PDB entry 6HK2 | X-ray diffraction, 1.55 A resolution | chains A and B of the 4 polymer chains in the assembly

Chain A:
Molecule: Hemoglobin subunit alpha
Organism: Homo sapiens
UniProt: P69905 (HBA_HUMAN); residues 1-141 here correspond to UniProt positions 2-142 (UniProt number = residue number + 1)
Chain sequence (141 residues; numbered 1 to 141; the number before each row is that of its first residue):
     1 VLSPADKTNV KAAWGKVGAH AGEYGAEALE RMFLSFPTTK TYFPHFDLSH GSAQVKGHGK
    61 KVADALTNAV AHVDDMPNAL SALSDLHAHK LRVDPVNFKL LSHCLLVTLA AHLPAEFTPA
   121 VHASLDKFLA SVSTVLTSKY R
Curated features (UniProtKB/Swiss-Prot):
  - binding site (O2): H58
  - binding site (heme b): H87
  - site: T8, N9 (Microbial infection: Cleavage), K11 (Not glycated), A13, W14 (Microbial infection: Cleavage), Y24, G25 (Microbial infection: Cleavage), L29, E30 (Microbial infection: Cleavage), H45, F46 (Microbial infection: Cleavage), D47, L48 (Microbial infection: Cleavage), S52, A53 (Microbial infection: Cleavage), V55, K56 (Microbial infection: Cleavage), K56 (Not glycated), G59, K60 (Microbial infection: Cleavage), K60 (Not glycated), K90 (Not glycated), L91, R92 (Microbial infection: Cleavage), K99 (Not glycated), L106, V107 (Microbial infection: Cleavage), T108, L109 (Microbial infection: Cleavage), V121, H122 (Microbial infection: Cleavage), S133, T134 (Microbial infection: Cleavage)
  - modified residue: S3 (Phosphoserine), K7 (N6-succinyllysine), T8 (Phosphothreonine), K11 (N6-succinyllysine), K16 (N6-acetyllysine), Y24 (Phosphotyrosine), S35 (Phosphoserine), K40 (N6-succinyllysine), S49 (Phosphoserine), S102 (Phosphoserine), T108 (Phosphothreonine), S124 (Phosphoserine), S131 (Phosphoserine), T134 (Phosphothreonine), T137 (Phosphothreonine), S138 (Phosphoserine)
  - glycosylation (N-linked (Glc) (glycation) lysine): K7, K16, K40, K61
Metal / ion sites: heme Fe: H87 (together with oxygen molecule)
Residues lining bound ligands: heme / oxygen molecule: L29, M32, T39, Y42, F43, F46, H58, K61, V62, A65, L66, L83, L86, H87, L91, V93, N97, F98, L101, L105, V132, L136
What the authors report for this chain:
  - conformationally variable residues (side-chain flip): W14, H45, K60, R92

Chain B:
Molecule: Hemoglobin subunit beta
Organism: Homo sapiens
UniProt: P68871 (HBB_HUMAN); residues 1-146 here correspond to UniProt positions 2-147 (UniProt number = residue number + 1)
Chain sequence (146 residues; numbered 1 to 146; the number before each row is that of its first residue):
     1 VHLTPEEKSA VTALWGKVNV DEVGGEALGR LLVVYPWTQR FFESFGDLST PDAVMGNPKV
    61 KAHGKKVLGA FSDGLAHLDN LKGTFATLSE LHCDKLHVDP ENFRLLGNVL VCVLAHHFGK
   121 EFTPPVQAAY QKVVAGVANA LAHKYH
Curated features (UniProtKB/Swiss-Prot):
  - binding site ((2R)-2,3-bisphosphoglycerate): V1, H2, K82, H143
  - binding site (heme b): H63, H92
  - site: E7, K8 (Microbial infection: Cleavage), G25, E26 (Microbial infection: Cleavage), G29, R30 (Microbial infection: Cleavage), Y35, P36 (Microbial infection: Cleavage), W37, T38 (Microbial infection: Cleavage), F45, G46 (Microbial infection: Cleavage), D52, A53 (Microbial infection: Cleavage), G56, N57 (Microbial infection: Cleavage), K59 (Not glycated), F71, S72 (Microbial infection: Cleavage), G74, L75 (Microbial infection: Cleavage), K82 (Not glycated), T84, F85 (Microbial infection: Cleavage), H92, C93 (Microbial infection: Cleavage), K95 (Not glycated), R104, L105 (Microbial infection: Cleavage), L110, V111 (Microbial infection: Cleavage), G119, K120 (Microbial infection: Cleavage), F122, T123 (Microbial infection: Cleavage), A128, A129 (Microbial infection: Cleavage) and 2 more in UniProt
  - modified residue: V1 (N-acetylvaline), S9 (Phosphoserine), T12 (Phosphothreonine), S44 (Phosphoserine), T50 (Phosphothreonine), K59 (N6-acetyllysine), K82 (N6-acetyllysine), T87 (Phosphothreonine), C93 (S-nitrosocysteine), K144 (N6-acetyllysine)
  - glycosylation: V1 (N-linked (Glc) (glycation) valine), K8 (N-linked (Glc) (glycation) lysine), K17 (N-linked (Glc) (glycation) lysine), K66 (N-linked (Glc) (glycation) lysine), K120 (N-linked (Glc) (glycation) lysine), K144 (N-linked (Glc) (glycation) lysine)
Covalently attached groups: compound G7Z linked to C93
Metal / ion sites: heme Fe near H92 (its only coordinating residue here)
Residues lining bound ligands:
  - G7Z (3-[2,5-bis(oxidanylidene)pyrrolidin-1-yl]-N-methyl-propanamide): E90, D94, K144, Y145, H146
  - heme (HEM): L31, T38, F41, F42, S44, F45, H63, K66, V67, A70, F71, F85, L88, L91, H92, L96, V98, N102, F103, L106, V137, L141
What the authors report for this chain:
  - binding site for G7Z: C93
  - conformationally variable residues (side-chain flip): E43, K66, D79, C93, D94

Chain A / chain B interface:
Residue-residue contacts (40):
  E30(A) - P124(B)
  R31(A) - F122(B)  hydrogen bond (side chain-backbone)
  R31(A) - T123(B)
  R31(A) - P124(B)
  R31(A) - Q127(B)  hydrogen bond
  L34(A) - P124(B)  hydrophobic
  L34(A) - P125(B)
  L34(A) - A128(B)
  S35(A) - Q127(B)
  S35(A) - A128(B)
  S35(A) - Q131(B)
  F36(A) - Q131(B)
  H103(A) - N108(B)
  H103(A) - V111(B)
  H103(A) - Q127(B)
  H103(A) - Q131(B)  hydrogen bond
  C104(A) - Q127(B)
  V107(A) - V111(B)  hydrophobic
  V107(A) - A115(B)
  V107(A) - Q127(B)
  A110(A) - C112(B)
  A110(A) - A115(B)
  A110(A) - H116(B)
  A111(A) - A115(B)
  A111(A) - G119(B)
  L113(A) - H116(B)
  P114(A) - H116(B)  hydrogen bond (backbone-side chain)
  F117(A) - R30(B)  hydrogen bond (backbone-side chain)
  F117(A) - H116(B)
  T118(A) - R30(B)  hydrogen bond (backbone-side chain)
  P119(A) - R30(B)
  P119(A) - V33(B)
  P119(A) - M55(B)  hydrophobic
  H122(A) - R30(B)  hydrogen bond
  H122(A) - V34(B)
  H122(A) - C112(B)
  A123(A) - V33(B)
  A123(A) - V34(B)  hydrophobic
  D126(A) - Y35(B)
  K127(A) - V34(B)  hydrogen bond (side chain-backbone)
Interface residues without a listed pair, chain A (24 interface residues in all): K99, L106, H112, A115, A120
Interface residues without a listed pair, chain B (22 interface residues in all): E26, P51, R104, K120

In short:
24 residues of chain A face 22 of chain B across their interface; the contacts include 8 hydrogen bonds. Polar
contacts include R31(A)-F122(B), R31(A)-Q127(B) and H103(A)-Q131(B). Bound to chain A: heme / oxygen molecule.
Chain B binds heme. From the paper: a binding site for G7Z at C93(B); conformational variability at W14(A),
H45(A) and E43(B) among others.
Chain A is Hemoglobin subunit alpha and chain B is Hemoglobin subunit beta, both from Homo sapiens; the
structure, Crystal structure of ferric R-state human methemoglobin bound to maleimide-deferoxamine
bifunctional chelator (DFO), was determined by X-ray diffraction.
